PDB entry 9CG9 | electron microscopy, 2.94 A resolution | chains A and J of the 11 polymer chains in the assembly

[Chain A]
Name: Histone H3.2
Organism: Xenopus laevis
UniProtKB: P84233 (H32_XENLA); residues 1-135 here correspond to UniProt positions 2-136 (UniProt number = residue number + 1)
Amino-acid sequence (135 residues; row label = number of the first residue in the row):
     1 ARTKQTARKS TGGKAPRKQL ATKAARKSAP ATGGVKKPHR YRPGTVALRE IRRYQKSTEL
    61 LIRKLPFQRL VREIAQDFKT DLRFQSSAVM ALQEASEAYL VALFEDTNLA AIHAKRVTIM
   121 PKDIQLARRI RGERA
Not modelled in the structure: 1-36, 135
Differences from the reference sequence: engineered mutation Ala-102 (Gly103 in P84233), Ala-110 (Cys111 in P84233)
Curated features (UniProtKB/Swiss-Prot):
  - modified residue: Arg-2 (Asymmetric dimethylarginine), Thr-3 (Phosphothreonine), Lys-4 (Allysine), Gln-5 (5-glutamyl dopamine), Thr-6 (Phosphothreonine), Arg-8 (Citrulline), Lys-9 (N6,N6,N6-trimethyllysine), Ser-10 (ADP-ribosylserine), Thr-11 (Phosphothreonine), Lys-14 (N6-(2-hydroxyisobutyryl)lysine), Arg-17 (Asymmetric dimethylarginine), Lys-18 (N6-(2-hydroxyisobutyryl)lysine), Lys-23 (N6-(2-hydroxyisobutyryl)lysine), Arg-26 (Citrulline), Lys-27 (N6,N6,N6-trimethyllysine), Ser-28 (ADP-ribosylserine), Lys-36 (N6,N6,N6-trimethyllysine), Lys-37 (N6-methyllysine), Tyr-41 (Phosphotyrosine), Lys-56 (N6,N6,N6-trimethyllysine) and 8 more in UniProt

[Chain J]
Molecule: Widom 601 DNA forward strand
Sequence (154 nucleotides; numbered 1 to 154; the number before each row is that of its first residue):
     1 CTGGAGAATC CCGGTGCCGA GGCCGCTCAA TTGGTCGTAG ACAGCTCTAG CACCGCTTAA
    61 ACGCACGTAC GCGCTGTCCC CCGCGTTTTA ACCGCCAAGG GGATTACTCC CTAGTCTCCA
   121 GGCACGTGTC AGATATATAC ATCCTGTGCA TGTA

[Chain A / chain J interface]
Residue-residue contacts - 22 pairs, chain A then chain J:
  Arg-40(A) / DC144(J)  sugar contact
  Tyr-41(A) / DC143(J)  phosphate contact
  Tyr-41(A) / DC144(J)  phosphate contact
  Arg-42(A) / DA69(J)  phosphate contact
  Arg-42(A) / DC144(J)  salt bridge to the phosphate
  Thr-45(A) / DC143(J)  phosphate contact
  Thr-45(A) / DC144(J)  hydrogen bond to the phosphate
  Arg-63(A) / DA60(J)  phosphate contact
  Arg-63(A) / DA61(J)  salt bridge to the phosphate
  Arg-72(A) / DC51(J)  salt bridge to the phosphate
  Arg-83(A) / DG50(J)  sugar contact
  Arg-83(A) / DC51(J)  phosphate contact
  Phe-84(A) / DG50(J)  sugar contact
  Phe-84(A) / DC51(J)  hydrogen bond to the phosphate
  Gln-85(A) / DG50(J)  hydrogen bond to the phosphate
  Ser-86(A) / DG50(J)  hydrogen bond to the phosphate
  Arg-116(A) / DG71(J)  phosphate contact
  Arg-116(A) / DC72(J)  phosphate contact
  Val-117(A) / DG71(J)  hydrogen bond to the phosphate
  Thr-118(A) / DC70(J)  hydrogen bond to the phosphate
  Thr-118(A) / DG71(J)  hydrogen bond to the phosphate
  Met-120(A) / DC72(J)  phosphate contact
Other interface residues (no listed pair), chain A (17 interface residues in all): His-39, Pro-43, Lys-115
Other interface residues (no listed pair), chain J (11 interface residues in all): DT145

[In short]
17 residues of chain A face 11 of chain J across their interface; the contacts include 7 hydrogen bonds and 3
salt bridges. Among the polar pairs are Thr-45(A)/DC144(J), Phe-84(A)/DC51(J) and Gln-85(A)/DG50(J).
Chain A is Histone H3.2 (Xenopus laevis) and chain J is Widom 601 DNA forward strand; the structure, Cryo-EM
structure of an HMGB1 box bound to nucleosome at SHL-2, was determined by electron microscopy.
